Entry 3W3A (X-ray diffraction, 3.90 A resolution); this record covers chains F and G of the 8 polymer chains in the assembly.

[Chain F]
Name: V-type ATP synthase beta chain
From: Thermus thermophilus
Notes: EC 3.6.3.14; fragment: subunit b
UniProt: Q56404 (VATB_THET8); numbering as in UniProt (aligned over 7-463)
Amino-acid sequence (457 residues; row label = number of the first residue in the row):
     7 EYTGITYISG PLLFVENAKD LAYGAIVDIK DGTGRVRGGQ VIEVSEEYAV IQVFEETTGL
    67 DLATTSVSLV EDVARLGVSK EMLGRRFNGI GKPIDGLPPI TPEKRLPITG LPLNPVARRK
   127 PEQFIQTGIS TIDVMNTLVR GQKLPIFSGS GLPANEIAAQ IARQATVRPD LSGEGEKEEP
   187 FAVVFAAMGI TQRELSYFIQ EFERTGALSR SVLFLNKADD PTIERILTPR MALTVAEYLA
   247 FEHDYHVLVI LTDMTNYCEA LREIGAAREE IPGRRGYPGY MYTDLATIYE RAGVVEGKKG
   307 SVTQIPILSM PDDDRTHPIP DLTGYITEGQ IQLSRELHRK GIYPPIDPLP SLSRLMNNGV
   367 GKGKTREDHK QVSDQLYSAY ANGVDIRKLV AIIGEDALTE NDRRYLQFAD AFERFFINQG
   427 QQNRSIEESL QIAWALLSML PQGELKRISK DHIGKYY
Ligand contacts: ADP (adenosine-5'-diphosphate): Y331, E334, S359, R360, L361, N363

[Chain G]
Name: V-type ATP synthase subunit D
From: Thermus thermophilus
Notes: EC 3.6.3.14; fragment: subunit d
UniProt: O87880 (VATD_THET8); residues 2-211 here = UniProt positions 2-211
Amino-acid sequence (210 residues; numbered 2 to 211; the number before each row is that of its first residue):
     2 SQVSPTRMNL LQRRGQLRLA QKGVDLLKKK RDALVAEFFG LVREAMEARK ALDQAAKEAY
    62 AALLLAQAFD GPEVVAGAAL GVPPLEGVEA EVENVWGSKV PRLKATFPDG ALLSPVGTPA
   122 YTLEASRAFR RYAEALIRVA NTETRLKKIG EEIKKTTRRV NALEQVVIPG IRAQIRFIQQ
   182 VLEQREREDT FRLKRIKGKI EAREAEEEGG

[How chain F and chain G interact]
Contacting residue pairs - 12 pairs, chain F then chain G:
  A272(F) - R193(G)
  P278(F) - R193(G)
  R281(F) - T7(G)  hydrogen bond
  R281(F) - R8(G)
  R281(F) - R186(G)
  D318(F) - S2(G)
  D319(F) - Q3(G)
  T322(F) - P6(G)
  R341(F) - Q3(G)  hydrogen bond
  R345(F) - Q3(G)
  I398(F) - R160(G)
  I399(F) - R160(G)

[Overview]
The interface between chain F and chain G involves 10 residues on one side and 8 on the other; the contacts
include 2 hydrogen bonds. Among the polar pairs are R281(F)-T7(G) and R341(F)-Q3(G). Ligands of chain F: ADP.
Here chain F is V-type ATP synthase beta chain and chain G is V-type ATP synthase subunit D, both from Thermus
thermophilus. Entry 3W3A (Crystal structure of V1-ATPase at 3.9 angstrom resolution) was determined by X-ray
diffraction.
